4RNY - chain A; structure by X-ray diffraction, 2.00 A resolution.

== Chain A ==
Name: Conserved hypothetical secreted protein
Organism: Helicobacter pylori
Reference sequence: O25247 (O25247_HELPY); residues 42-403 here = UniProt positions 42-403
Amino-acid sequence (371 residues; numbered 41 to 411; the number before each row is that of its first residue):
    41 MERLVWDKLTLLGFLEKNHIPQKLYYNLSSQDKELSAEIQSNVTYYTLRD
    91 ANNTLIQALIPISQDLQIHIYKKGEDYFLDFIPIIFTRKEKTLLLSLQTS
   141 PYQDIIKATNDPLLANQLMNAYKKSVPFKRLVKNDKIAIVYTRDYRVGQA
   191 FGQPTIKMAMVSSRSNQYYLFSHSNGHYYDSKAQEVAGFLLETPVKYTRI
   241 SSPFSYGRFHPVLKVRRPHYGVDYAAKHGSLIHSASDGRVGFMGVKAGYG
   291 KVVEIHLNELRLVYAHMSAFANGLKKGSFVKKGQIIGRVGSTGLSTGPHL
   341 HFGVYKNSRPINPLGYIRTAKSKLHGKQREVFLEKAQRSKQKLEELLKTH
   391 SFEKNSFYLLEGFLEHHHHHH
Disordered / not traced: 333-336, 404-411
Construct notes: initiating methionine (41); expression tag (404-411)
Ion coordination: Zn2+: Glu74, His259, Asp263, His341
Reported in the primary citation:
  - Zn2+ coordination: Glu74, His259, Asp263, His341
  - contacts within the chain: Tyr65-Gly288 (hydrogen bond), Asp72-Arg257 (salt bridge), Glu74-His306 (hydrogen bond), Glu78-Arg301 (salt bridge), Glu78-Tyr289 (hydrogen bond), Ser103-Tyr260 (hydrogen bond), Asp105-Arg349 (salt bridge), Pro243-His259 (hydrogen bond)
  - conformationally variable residues (helix shift, order/disorder transition, side-chain flip): Pro167, Pro251 to Arg256, His339, Gly366
  - catalytic residues: His259, Asp263, His339, His341 (by similarity / conservation)

== Overview ==
Glu74, His259, Asp263 and His341 form the Zn2+ site. The paper reports catalytic residues His259, Asp263 and
His339 among others; Zn2+ coordination by Glu74, His259 and Asp263 among others.
Chain A is Conserved hypothetical secreted protein (Helicobacter pylori); the structure, Structure of
Helicobacter pylori Csd3 from the orthorhombic crystal, was determined by X-ray diffraction together with 4RNZ
from the same study.
